3GF5 - chain A; structure by X-ray diffraction, 2.50 A resolution.

== Chain A ==
Protein: Major vault protein
Organism: Mus musculus
Notes: fragment: R1-R7 domain
UniProtKB: Q9EQK5 (MVP_MOUSE); residues 1-383 here = UniProt positions 1-383
Amino-acid sequence (387 residues; each row starts with the number of its first residue; numbers below 1 keep their minus sign (Gly-3 is residue -3)):
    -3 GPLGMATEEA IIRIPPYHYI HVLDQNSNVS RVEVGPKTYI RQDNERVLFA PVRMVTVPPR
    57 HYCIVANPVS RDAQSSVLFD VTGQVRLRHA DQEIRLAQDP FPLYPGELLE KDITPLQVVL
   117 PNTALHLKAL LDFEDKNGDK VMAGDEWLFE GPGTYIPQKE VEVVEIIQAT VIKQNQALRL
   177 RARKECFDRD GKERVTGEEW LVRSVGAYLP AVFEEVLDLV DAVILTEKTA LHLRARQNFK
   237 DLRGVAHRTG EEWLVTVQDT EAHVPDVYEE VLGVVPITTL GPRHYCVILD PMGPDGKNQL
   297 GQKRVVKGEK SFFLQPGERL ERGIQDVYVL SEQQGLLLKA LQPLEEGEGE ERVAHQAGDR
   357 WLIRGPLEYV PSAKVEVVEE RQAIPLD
Unresolved in the structure: 341-346, 381-383
Construct notes: expression tag (-3 to 0)
Curated features (UniProtKB/Swiss-Prot):
  - modified residue: Ala2 (N-acetylalanine)
From the paper describing this entry:
  - contacts within the chain: Asp39-Gly354

== Summary ==
The paper reports contacts within the chain involving Asp39 and Gly354.
Chain A is Major vault protein (Mus musculus); the structure, Crystal structure of the P21 R1-R7 N-terminal
domain of murine MVP, was determined by X-ray diffraction (same publication as 3GNF and 3GNG).
